7YSR - chains A and C of the 4 polymer chains in the assembly; structure by electron microscopy, 4.30 A resolution (low resolution: residue-level contacts below are approximate; hydrogen-bond / salt-bridge calls are withheld).

Chain A (and C):
Molecule: Tubulin alpha chain
Organism: Drosophila melanogaster
Notes: chain C of this document is another copy of the same molecule, construct and numbering; everything in this record applies to it too
UniProtKB: P06603 (TBA1_DROME); residue numbers follow UniProt; this construct covers 1-450
Sequence (450 residues; each row starts with the number of its first residue):
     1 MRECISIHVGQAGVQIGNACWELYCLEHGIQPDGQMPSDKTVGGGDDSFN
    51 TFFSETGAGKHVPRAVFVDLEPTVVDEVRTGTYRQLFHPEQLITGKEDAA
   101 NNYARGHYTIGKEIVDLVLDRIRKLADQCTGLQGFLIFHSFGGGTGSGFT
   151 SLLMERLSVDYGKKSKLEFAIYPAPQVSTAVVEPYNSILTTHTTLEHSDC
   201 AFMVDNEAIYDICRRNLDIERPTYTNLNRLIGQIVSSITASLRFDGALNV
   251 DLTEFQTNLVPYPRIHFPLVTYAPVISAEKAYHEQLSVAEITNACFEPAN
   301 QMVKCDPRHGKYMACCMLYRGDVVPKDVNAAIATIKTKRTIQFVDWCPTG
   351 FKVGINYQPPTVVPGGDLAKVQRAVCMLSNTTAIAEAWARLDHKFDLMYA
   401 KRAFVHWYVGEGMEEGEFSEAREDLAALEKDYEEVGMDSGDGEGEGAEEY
Disordered / not traced: 37-46, 433-450
Ligand contacts: GTP (guanosine-5'-triphosphate): G10, Q11, A12, Q15, D69, E71, D98, A99, A100, N101, S140, G142, G143, G144, T145, I171, T179, N206, Y224, L227, N228
Swiss-Prot annotation at these positions:
  - active site: E254
  - binding site (GTP): Q11, E71, S140, G144, T145, T179, N206, N228
  - binding site (Mg(2+)): E71
  - site: Y450 (Involved in polymerization)
  - modified residue: K40 (N6-acetyllysine)
  - mutagenesis: K40 (K40Q: Mimics constitutively Lys-40-acetylated alpha-tubulin. Rescues egg chamber fusion phenotype of mutants lacking lky/alpha-tubulin N-acetyltransferase 2; K40R/A: Non-acetylateable ...)

Chain A / chain C interface:
Pairs across the interface (12):
  T56(A) with H283(C); E284(C); Q285(C)
  G57(A) with Q285(C)
  K60(A) with H283(C)
  V62(A) with H283(C)
  Q85(A) with H283(C)
  H88(A) with K280(C); H283(C); E284(C)
  P89(A) with E279(C)
  E90(A) with K280(C)
Interface residues without a listed pair, chain A (9 interface residues in all): D33
Interface residues without a listed pair, chain C (6 interface residues in all): Y282

In short:
9 residues of chain A face 6 of chain C across their interface. Chain A binds GTP. UniProt lists active-site
residue E254(A), 8 GTP-binding residues, Mg2+-binding residue E71(A) and one mutagenesis site on chain A.
Chain A and chain C are both Tubulin alpha chain (Drosophila melanogaster); the structure, GTPgammaS MT
decorated with kinesin, was determined by electron microscopy together with 7YSN, 7YSO, 7YSP and 7YSQ from the
same study.
